Entry 2QMC (X-ray diffraction, 1.55 A resolution); this record covers chains A and D of the 4 polymer chains in the assembly.

[Chain A]
Protein: Gamma-glutamyltranspeptidase
Source organism: Helicobacter pylori
Notes: EC 2.3.2.2
UniProt: O25743 (O25743_HELPY); residues 25-379 here = UniProt positions 25-379
Chain sequence (377 residues; each row starts with the number of its first residue):
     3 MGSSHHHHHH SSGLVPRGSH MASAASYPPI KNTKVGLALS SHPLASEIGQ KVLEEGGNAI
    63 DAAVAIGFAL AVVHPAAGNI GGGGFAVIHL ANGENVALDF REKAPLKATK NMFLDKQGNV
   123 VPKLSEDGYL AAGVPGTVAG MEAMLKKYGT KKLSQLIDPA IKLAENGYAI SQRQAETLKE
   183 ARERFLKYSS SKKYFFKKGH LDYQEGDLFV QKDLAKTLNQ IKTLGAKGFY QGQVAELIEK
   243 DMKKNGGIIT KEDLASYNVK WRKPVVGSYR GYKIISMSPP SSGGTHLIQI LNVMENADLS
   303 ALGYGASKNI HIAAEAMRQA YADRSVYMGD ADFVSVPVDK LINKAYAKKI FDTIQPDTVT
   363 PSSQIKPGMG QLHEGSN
Unresolved in the structure: 3-31, 373-379
Sequence notes: expression tag (3-24)

[Chain D]
Protein: Gamma-glutamyltranspeptidase
Source organism: Helicobacter pylori
Notes: EC 2.3.2.2
UniProt: O25743 (O25743_HELPY); residues 380-567 here = UniProt positions 380-567
Chain sequence (188 residues; row label = number of the first residue in the row):
   380 ATHYSVADRW GNAVSVTYTI NASYGSAASI DGAGFLLNNE MDDFSIKPGN PNLYGLVGGD
   440 ANAIEANKRP LSSMSPTIVL KNNKVFLVVG SPGGSRIITT VLQVISNVID YNMNISEAVS
   500 APRFHMQWLP DELRIEKFGM PADVKDNLTK MGYQIVTKPV MGDVNAIQVL PKTKGSVFYG
   560 STDPRKEF
Unresolved in the structure: 566-567
Sequence notes: engineered mutation A380 (Thr in O25743)
Ligand contacts: S-(P-nitrobenzyl)glutathione (GTB): A380, T398, N400, A401, S402, E419, D422, Y433, S451, S452, M453, P471, G472, G473, I476

[Chain A / chain D interface]
Pairs across the interface (6):
  L304(A) with A521(D)
  Y306(A) with P520(D)
  G307(A) with P520(D)
  A308(A) with A521(D), hydrophobic; D522(D)
  S309(A) with D522(D), hydrogen bond
Interface residues without a listed pair, chain D (4 interface residues in all): F517

[Summary]
The interface between chain A and chain D involves 5 residues on one side and 4 on the other; the contacts
include 1 hydrogen bond. The hydrogen-bonded pair is S309(A)-D522(D). Chain D binds
S-(P-nitrobenzyl)glutathione.
Here chain A is Gamma-glutamyltranspeptidase and chain D is Gamma-glutamyltranspeptidase, both from
Helicobacter pylori. Entry 2QMC (Crystal Structure of Helicobacter Pylori Gamma-Glutamyltranspeptidase T380A
Mutant) was determined by X-ray diffraction (same publication as 2QM6).
